Entry 1ISH (X-ray diffraction, 2.40 A resolution); this record covers chains A and B.

# Chain A (and B)
Name: bone marrow stromal cell antigen 1
Organism: Homo sapiens
Notes: EC 3.2.2.5; fragment: Extracellular region; chain B of this document is another copy of the same molecule, construct and numbering; everything in this record applies to it too
UniProt: Q10588 (BST1_HUMAN); residues 1-265 here correspond to UniProt positions 33-297 (UniProt number = residue number + 32)
Sequence (265 residues; row label = number of the first residue in the row):
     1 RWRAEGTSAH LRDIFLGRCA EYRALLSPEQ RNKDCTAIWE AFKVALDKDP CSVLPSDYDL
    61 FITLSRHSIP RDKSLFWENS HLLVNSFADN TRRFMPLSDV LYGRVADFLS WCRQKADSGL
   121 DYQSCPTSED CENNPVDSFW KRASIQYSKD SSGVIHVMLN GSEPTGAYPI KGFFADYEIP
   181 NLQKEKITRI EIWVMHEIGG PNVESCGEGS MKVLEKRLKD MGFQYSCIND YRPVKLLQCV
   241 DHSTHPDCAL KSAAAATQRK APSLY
Disordered / not traced: 1, 252-265
Construct notes: engineered mutation Asp34 (Asn66 in Q10588), Thr63 (Asn95 in Q10588), Ala116 (Asn148 in Q10588)
Curated features (UniProtKB/Swiss-Prot):
  - binding site (NAD(+)): Trp77, Trp140, Glu178
  - binding site (nicotinamide): Trp77
  - lipidation: Ala261 (GPI-anchor amidated alanine)
  - glycosylation: Asn160 (N-linked (GlcNAc...) asparagine)
Disulfides: Cys19-Cys35, Cys51-Cys131, Cys112-Cys125, Cys206-Cys227, Cys239-Cys248
Glycans and other covalent adducts: N-acetylglucosamine (NAG) linked to Asn160
Small-molecule neighbours: etheno-NADP (ENP): Phe76, Trp77, Glu78, His81, Leu97, Ala106, Asp107, Phe108, Leu109, Ser110, Trp111, Val136, Trp140, Ser144, Phe173, Phe174, Glu178

# Chain A / chain B interface
Contacting residue pairs (47):
  His10(A) - Ala20(B)
  His10(A) - Arg23(B)  hydrogen bond
  Asp13(A) - Gly17(B)
  Ile14(A) - Ala20(B)  hydrophobic
  Ile14(A) - Glu21(B)
  Gly17(A) - Asp13(B)
  Arg18(A) - Glu21(B)  salt bridge
  Ala20(A) - His10(B)
  Ala20(A) - Ile14(B)  hydrophobic
  Glu21(A) - Ile14(B)
  Glu21(A) - Arg18(B)  salt bridge
  Arg23(A) - His10(B)  hydrogen bond
  Ser86(A) - Asp89(B)
  Phe87(A) - Val240(B)  hydrophobic
  Asp89(A) - Ser86(B)
  Arg92(A) - Asp241(B)  salt bridge
  Arg93(A) - Val240(B)
  Arg93(A) - Asp241(B)  salt bridge
  Arg232(A) - Ser243(B)
  Arg232(A) - Leu250(B)
  Pro233(A) - Val240(B)
  Pro233(A) - Ser243(B)
  Leu236(A) - Leu236(B)
  Leu236(A) - Cys239(B)
  Leu236(A) - Val240(B)
  Leu236(A) - Ser243(B)
  Leu237(A) - Leu237(B)  hydrophobic
  Leu237(A) - Val240(B)
  Cys239(A) - Leu236(B)
  Val240(A) - Arg93(B)
  Val240(A) - Pro233(B)
  Val240(A) - Leu237(B)
  Asp241(A) - Arg92(B)  salt bridge
  Asp241(A) - Arg93(B)  salt bridge
  Ser243(A) - Arg232(B)
  Ser243(A) - Pro233(B)
  Ser243(A) - Leu236(B)
  Cys248(A) - Leu250(B)
  Ala249(A) - Leu250(B)
  Ala249(A) - Lys251(B)  hydrogen bond (backbone-backbone)
  Leu250(A) - Arg232(B)
  Leu250(A) - Cys248(B)
  Leu250(A) - Ala249(B)
  Leu250(A) - Leu250(B)  hydrophobic
  Lys251(A) - Ala249(B)  hydrogen bond (backbone-backbone)
  Lys251(A) - Leu250(B)
  Lys251(A) - Lys251(B)
Other interface residues (no listed pair), chain A (28 interface residues in all): Leu16, Lys235, Asp247
Other interface residues (no listed pair), chain B (28 interface residues in all): Leu16, Phe87, Lys235, Asp247

# In short
The chain A/chain B interface involves 28 residues from each chain, with 4 hydrogen bonds and 6 salt bridges.
Polar contacts include Arg18(A)-Glu21(B), Arg92(A)-Asp241(B) and Arg93(A)-Asp241(B). Chain A binds
etheno-NADP. N-acetylglucosamine is covalently linked to Asn160(A).
Both chains are bone marrow stromal cell antigen 1 (Homo sapiens). Entry 1ISH (Crystal Structure Analysis of
BST-1/CD157 complexed with ethenoNADP) was determined by X-ray diffraction (same publication as 1ISG, 1ISJ and
1ISM).
